7YL7 - chains B and K of the 12 polymer chains in the assembly; structure by electron microscopy, 3.30 A resolution.

# Chain B (and K)
Protein: Islet amyloid polypeptide
Notes: chain K of this document is another copy of the same molecule, construct and numbering; everything in this record applies to it too
UniProtKB: P10997 (IAPP_HUMAN); residues 1-37 here correspond to UniProt positions 34-70 (UniProt number = residue number + 33)
Chain sequence (37 residues; numbered 1 to 37; the number before each row is that of its first residue):
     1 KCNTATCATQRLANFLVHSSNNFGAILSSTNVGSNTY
Modified positions: Tyr37 (L-tyrosinamide; TYC)
Disulfides: Cys2-Cys7

# How chain B and chain K interact
Contacting residue pairs - 6 pairs, chain B then chain K:
  Thr6(B) - Arg11(K)  hydrogen bond
  Ala8(B) - Phe15(K)
  Gln10(B) - Phe15(K)
  Gln10(B) - Val17(K)
  Leu12(B) - Val17(K)  hydrophobic
  His18(B) - Phe23(K)
Also at the interface, not in a pair above, chain B (7 interface residues in all): Thr9, Leu16
Also at the interface, not in a pair above, chain K (6 interface residues in all): Leu16, Asn21

# Summary
7 residues of chain B and 6 residues of chain K are in contact, with 1 hydrogen bond. Its one hydrogen-bonded
contact is Thr6(B)-Arg11(K).
Both chains are Islet amyloid polypeptide. Entry 7YL7 (Structure of hIAPP-TF-type3) was determined by electron
microscopy together with 7YKW, 7YL0 and 7YL3 from the same study.
